Entry 6SEG (electron microscopy, 3.10 A resolution); this record covers chains G and I of the 10 polymer chains in the assembly.

# Chain G
Name: Histone H2A type 2-A
Source organism: Homo sapiens
UniProtKB: Q6FI13 (H2A2A_HUMAN); residues 0-129 here correspond to UniProt positions 1-130 (UniProt number = residue number + 1)
Chain sequence (130 residues; numbered 0 to 129; the number before each row is that of its first residue; numbering starts at 0):
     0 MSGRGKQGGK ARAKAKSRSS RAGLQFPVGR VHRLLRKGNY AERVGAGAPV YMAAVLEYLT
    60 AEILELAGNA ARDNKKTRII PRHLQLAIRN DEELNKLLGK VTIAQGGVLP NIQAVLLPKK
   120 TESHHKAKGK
Unresolved in the structure: 0-10, 115-129

# Chain I
Molecule: 145-nt DNA strand
Source organism: synthetic construct
Sequence (145 nucleotides; row label = number of the first residue in the row; numbers below 1 keep their minus sign (DA-72 is residue -72)):
   -72 ATCAGAATCC CGGTGCCGAG GCCGCTCAAT TGGTCGTAGA CAGCTCTAGC ACCGCTTAAA
   -12 CGCACGTACG CGCTGTCCCC CGCGTTTTAA CCGCCAAGGG GATTACTCCC TAGTCTCCAG
    48 GCACGTGTCA GATATATACA TCGAT

# Interface between chain G and chain I
Residue-residue contacts - 17 pairs, chain G then chain I:
  Arg11(G) - DC44(I)  hydrogen bond to the phosphate
  Arg11(G) - DC45(I)  salt bridge to the phosphate
  Lys13(G) - DA46(I)  salt bridge to the phosphate
  Arg29(G) - DG48(I)  hydrogen bond to the phosphate
  Arg29(G) - DC49(I)  salt bridge to the phosphate
  Arg42(G) - DT38(I)  phosphate contact
  Arg42(G) - DA39(I)  phosphate contact
  Val43(G) - DT38(I)  sugar contact
  Val43(G) - DA39(I)  hydrogen bond to the phosphate
  Gly44(G) - DT38(I)  phosphate contact
  Ala45(G) - DT38(I)  hydrogen bond to the phosphate
  Lys75(G) - DG58(I)  phosphate contact
  Lys75(G) - DA59(I)  phosphate contact
  Thr76(G) - DA57(I)  sugar contact
  Thr76(G) - DG58(I)  hydrogen bond to the phosphate
  Arg77(G) - DA57(I)  hydrogen bond to the sugar
  Arg77(G) - DG58(I)  hydrogen bond to the phosphate
Also at the interface, not in a pair above, chain G (15 interface residues in all): Pro26, His31, Arg35, Glu41, Lys74

# Overview
Chain G and chain I form an interface of 15 and 10 residues respectively, with 7 hydrogen bonds and 3 salt
bridges. Polar pairs include Arg77(G)-DA57(I), Arg11(G)-DC44(I) and Arg29(G)-DG48(I).
Chain G is Histone H2A type 2-A (Homo sapiens) and chain I is a 145-nt DNA strand (synthetic construct); the
structure, Class1: CENP-A nucleosome in complex with CENP-C central region, was determined by electron
microscopy (same publication as 6SE0, 6SE6, 6SEE and 6SEF).
